4HV8 - chains A and E of the 3 polymer chains in the assembly; structure by X-ray diffraction, 2.00 A resolution.

Chain A:
Protein: H-2 class I histocompatibility antigen, D-B alpha chain
From: Mus musculus
UniProt: P01899 (HA11_MOUSE); residues 1-280 here correspond to UniProt positions 25-304 (UniProt number = residue number + 24)
Amino-acid sequence (281 residues; row label = number of the first residue in the row; numbering starts at 0):
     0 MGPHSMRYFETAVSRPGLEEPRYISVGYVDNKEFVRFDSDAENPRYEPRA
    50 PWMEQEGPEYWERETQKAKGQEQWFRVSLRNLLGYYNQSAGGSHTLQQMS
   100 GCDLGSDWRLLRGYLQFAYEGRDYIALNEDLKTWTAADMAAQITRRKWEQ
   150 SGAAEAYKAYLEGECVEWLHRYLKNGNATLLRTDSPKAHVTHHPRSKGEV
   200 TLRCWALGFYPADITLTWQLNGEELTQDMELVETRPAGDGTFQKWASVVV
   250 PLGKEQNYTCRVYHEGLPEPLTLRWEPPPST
Disordered / not traced: 0-1, 278-280
Disulfide bonds: Cys101-Cys164, Cys203-Cys259
Construct notes: initiating methionine (0); engineered mutation Ala155 (His179 in P01899)
What the authors report for this chain:
  - mutagenesis - H155A: decreased stability

Chain E:
Protein: NPM6I variant peptide
Amino-acid sequence (9 residues; row label = number of the first residue in the row):
     1 ASNENIETM

Interface between chain A and chain E:
Pairs across the interface (44):
  Met5(A) with Ala1(E)
  Tyr7(A) with Ala1(E), hydrogen bond (side chain-backbone); Ser2(E), hydrogen bond (side chain-backbone)
  Tyr45(A) with Ser2(E)
  Glu63(A) with Ala1(E); Ser2(E), hydrogen bond
  Lys66(A) with Ala1(E); Ser2(E), hydrogen bond (side chain-backbone); Glu4(E)
  Gln70(A) with Asn3(E); Glu4(E); Asn5(E), hydrogen bond (side chain-backbone)
  Trp73(A) with Asn5(E); Ile6(E), hydrogen bond (side chain-backbone); Glu7(E), hydrogen bond (side chain-backbone); Thr8(E); Met9(E), hydrophobic
  Phe74(A) with Asn5(E)
  Val76(A) with Thr8(E)
  Ser77(A) with Thr8(E); Met9(E), hydrogen bond (side chain-backbone)
  Asn80(A) with Thr8(E), hydrogen bond; Met9(E), hydrogen bond (side chain-backbone)
  Leu81(A) with Met9(E), hydrophobic
  Tyr84(A) with Met9(E), hydrogen bond (side chain-backbone)
  Leu95(A) with Met9(E), hydrophobic
  Gln97(A) with Asn5(E), hydrogen bond
  Phe116(A) with Met9(E), hydrophobic
  Tyr123(A) with Met9(E), hydrophobic
  Thr143(A) with Met9(E), hydrogen bond (side chain-backbone)
  Lys146(A) with Glu7(E); Thr8(E), hydrogen bond; Met9(E), hydrogen bond (side chain-backbone)
  Trp147(A) with Glu7(E), hydrogen bond (side chain-backbone); Thr8(E), hydrogen bond (side chain-backbone); Met9(E), hydrophobic
  Ser150(A) with Glu7(E)
  Tyr156(A) with Asn3(E); Asn5(E), hydrogen bond
  Tyr159(A) with Ala1(E), hydrogen bond (side chain-backbone); Ser2(E); Asn3(E)
  Trp167(A) with Ala1(E)
  Tyr171(A) with Ala1(E), hydrogen bond (side chain-backbone)
Interface residues without a listed pair, chain A (28 interface residues in all): Tyr59, Ile124, Ala155

Summary:
28 residues of chain A and 9 residues of chain E are in contact, with 20 hydrogen bonds. Polar pairs include
Tyr7(A)-Ala1(E), Tyr7(A)-Ser2(E) and Glu63(A)-Ser2(E). From the paper: H155A of chain A reduces stability.
Here chain A is H-2 class I histocompatibility antigen, D-B alpha chain (Mus musculus) and chain E is NPM6I
variant peptide. Entry 4HV8 (Crystal Structure of H2Db-H155A-NPM6I) was determined by X-ray diffraction,
deposited together with 4HUU, 4HUV, 4HUW and 4HUX.
